PDB entry 8XQX | electron microscopy, 2.80 A resolution | chains D and R of the 22 polymer chains in the assembly

Chain D:
Molecule: Ycf2
Source organism: Chlamydomonas reinhardtii
UniProtKB: A0A218N8A7 (A0A218N8A7_CHLRE); residues 1-2971 here = UniProt positions 1-2971
Amino-acid sequence (2971 residues; numbered 1 to 2971; the number before each row is that of its first residue):
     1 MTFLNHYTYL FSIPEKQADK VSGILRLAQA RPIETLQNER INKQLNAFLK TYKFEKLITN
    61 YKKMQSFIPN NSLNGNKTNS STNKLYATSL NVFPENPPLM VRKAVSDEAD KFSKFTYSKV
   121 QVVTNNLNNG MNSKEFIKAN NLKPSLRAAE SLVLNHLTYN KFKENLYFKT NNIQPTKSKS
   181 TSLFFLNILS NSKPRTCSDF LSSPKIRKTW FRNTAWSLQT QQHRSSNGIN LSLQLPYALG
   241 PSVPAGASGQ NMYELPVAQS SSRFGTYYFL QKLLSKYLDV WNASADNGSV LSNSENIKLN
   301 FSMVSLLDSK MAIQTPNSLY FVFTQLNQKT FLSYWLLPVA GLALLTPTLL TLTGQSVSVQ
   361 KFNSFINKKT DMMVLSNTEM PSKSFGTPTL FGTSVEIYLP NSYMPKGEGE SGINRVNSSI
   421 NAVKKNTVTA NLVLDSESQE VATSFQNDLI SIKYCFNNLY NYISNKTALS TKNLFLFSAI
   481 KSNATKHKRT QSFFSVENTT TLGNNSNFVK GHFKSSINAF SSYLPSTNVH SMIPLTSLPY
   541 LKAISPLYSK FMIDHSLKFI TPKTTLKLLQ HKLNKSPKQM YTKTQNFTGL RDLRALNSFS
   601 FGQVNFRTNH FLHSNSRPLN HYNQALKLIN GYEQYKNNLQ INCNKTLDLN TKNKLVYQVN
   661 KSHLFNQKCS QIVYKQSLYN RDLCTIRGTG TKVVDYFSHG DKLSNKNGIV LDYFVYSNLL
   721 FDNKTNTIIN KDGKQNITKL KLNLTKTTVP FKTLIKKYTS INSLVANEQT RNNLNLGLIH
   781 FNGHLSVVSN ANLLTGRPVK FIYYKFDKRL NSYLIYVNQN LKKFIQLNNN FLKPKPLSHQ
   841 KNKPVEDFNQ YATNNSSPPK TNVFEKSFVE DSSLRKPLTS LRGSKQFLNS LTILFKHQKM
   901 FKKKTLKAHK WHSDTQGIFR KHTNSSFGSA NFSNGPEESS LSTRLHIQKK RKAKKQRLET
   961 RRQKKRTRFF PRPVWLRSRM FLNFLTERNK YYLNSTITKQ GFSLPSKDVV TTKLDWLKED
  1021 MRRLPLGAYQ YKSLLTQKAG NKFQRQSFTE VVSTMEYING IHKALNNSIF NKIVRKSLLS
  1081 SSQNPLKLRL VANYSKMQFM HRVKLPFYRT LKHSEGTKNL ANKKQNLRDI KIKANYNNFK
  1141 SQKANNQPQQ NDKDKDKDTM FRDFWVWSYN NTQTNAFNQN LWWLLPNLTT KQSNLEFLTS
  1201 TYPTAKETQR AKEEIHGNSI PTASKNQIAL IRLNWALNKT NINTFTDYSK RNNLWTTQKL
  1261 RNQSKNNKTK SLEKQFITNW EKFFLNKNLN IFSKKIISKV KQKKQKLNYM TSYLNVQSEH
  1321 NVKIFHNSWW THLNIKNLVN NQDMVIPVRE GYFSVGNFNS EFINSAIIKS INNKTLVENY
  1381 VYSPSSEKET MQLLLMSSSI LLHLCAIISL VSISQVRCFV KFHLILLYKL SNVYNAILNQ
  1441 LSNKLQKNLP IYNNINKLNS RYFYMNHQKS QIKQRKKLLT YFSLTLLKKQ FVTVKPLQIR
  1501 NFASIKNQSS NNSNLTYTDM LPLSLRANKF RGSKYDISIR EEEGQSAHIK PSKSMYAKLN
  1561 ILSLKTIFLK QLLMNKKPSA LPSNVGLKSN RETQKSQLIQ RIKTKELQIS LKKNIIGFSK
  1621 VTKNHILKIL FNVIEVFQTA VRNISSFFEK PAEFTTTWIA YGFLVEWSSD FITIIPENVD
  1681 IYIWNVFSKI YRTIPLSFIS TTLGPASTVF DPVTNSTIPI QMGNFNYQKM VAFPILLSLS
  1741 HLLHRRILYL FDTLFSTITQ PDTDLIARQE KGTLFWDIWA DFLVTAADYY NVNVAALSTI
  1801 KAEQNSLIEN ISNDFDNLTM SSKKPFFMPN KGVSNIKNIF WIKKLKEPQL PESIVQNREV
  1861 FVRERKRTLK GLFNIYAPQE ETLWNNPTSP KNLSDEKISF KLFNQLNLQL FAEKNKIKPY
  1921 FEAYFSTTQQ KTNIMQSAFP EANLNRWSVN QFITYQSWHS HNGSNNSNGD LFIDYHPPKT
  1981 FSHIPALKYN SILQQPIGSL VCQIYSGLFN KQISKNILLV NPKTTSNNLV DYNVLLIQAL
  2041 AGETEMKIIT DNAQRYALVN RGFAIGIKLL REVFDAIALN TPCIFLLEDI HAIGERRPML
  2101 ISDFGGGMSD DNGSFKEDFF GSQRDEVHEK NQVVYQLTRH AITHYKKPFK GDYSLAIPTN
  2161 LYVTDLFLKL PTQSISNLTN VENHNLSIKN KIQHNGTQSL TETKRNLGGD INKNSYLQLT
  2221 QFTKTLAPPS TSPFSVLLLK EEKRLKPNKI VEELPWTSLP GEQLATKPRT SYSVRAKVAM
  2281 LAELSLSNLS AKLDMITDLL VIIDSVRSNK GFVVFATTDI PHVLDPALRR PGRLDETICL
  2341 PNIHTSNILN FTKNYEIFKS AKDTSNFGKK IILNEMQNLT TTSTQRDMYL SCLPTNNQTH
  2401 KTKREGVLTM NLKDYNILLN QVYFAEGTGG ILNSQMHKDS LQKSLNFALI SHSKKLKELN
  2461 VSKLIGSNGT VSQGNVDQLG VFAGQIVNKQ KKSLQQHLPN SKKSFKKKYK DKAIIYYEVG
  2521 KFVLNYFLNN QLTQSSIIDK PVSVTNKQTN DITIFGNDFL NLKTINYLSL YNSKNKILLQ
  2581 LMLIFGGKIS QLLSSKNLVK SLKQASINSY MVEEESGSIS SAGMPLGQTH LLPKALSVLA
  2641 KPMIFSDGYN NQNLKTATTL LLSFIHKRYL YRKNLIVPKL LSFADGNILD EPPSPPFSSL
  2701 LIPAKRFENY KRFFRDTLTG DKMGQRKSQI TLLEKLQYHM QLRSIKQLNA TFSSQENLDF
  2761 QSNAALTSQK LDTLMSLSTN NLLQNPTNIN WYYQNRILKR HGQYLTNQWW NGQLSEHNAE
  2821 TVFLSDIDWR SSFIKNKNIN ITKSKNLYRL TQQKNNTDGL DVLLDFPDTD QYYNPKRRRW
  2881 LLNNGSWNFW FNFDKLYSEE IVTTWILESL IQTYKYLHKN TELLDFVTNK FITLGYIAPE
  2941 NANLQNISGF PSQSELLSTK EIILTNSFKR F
Unresolved in the structure: 1-34, 68-263, 281-317, 357-446, 479-537, 578-612, 639-734, 758-781, 797-807, 829-877, 923-936, 995-1124, 1140-1158, 1187-1218, 1268-1289, 1344-1359, 1376-1384, 1450-1661, 1705-1727, 1792-1802, 1819-1914, 1927-1943, 1962-1970, 2099-2111, 2195-2211, 2222-2230, 2381-2402, 2426-2442, 2463-2501, 2535-2550, 2608-2622, 2755-2762, 2833-2859, 2945-2952
Small-molecule neighbours:
  - diacyl glycerol (DGA), molecule 1: Leu-332, Ser-333, Trp-335, Leu-336, Val-339, Ala-1406, Ser-1409, Leu-1410
  - diacyl glycerol (DGA), molecule 2: Leu-337, Ala-340, Gly-341, Leu-344, Thr-1390, Leu-1393, Leu-1394, Ser-1397, Leu-1401

Chain R:
Molecule: DnaJ
Source organism: Chlamydomonas reinhardtii
UniProtKB: A0A2K3DGW6 (A0A2K3DGW6_CHLRE); residue numbers follow UniProt; this construct covers 1-462
Amino-acid sequence (462 residues; numbered 1 to 462; the number before each row is that of its first residue):
     1 MGQFYSREFD GDPYVDLMRS LPERELVWWA QKVIWLAEGF TFVDHFARTY PRLLQHKCQR
    61 CKGAGVMTCP ACLGDARVSG GARRRAALAG LGGVAEGRSA HDHDHEAGAD GGCRVCGTAC
   121 AWDAESEWME RWGEWESRLA YYDKATGPLM DEWYEDVLNA GNLEEDTPPV EDDPPGPEVT
   181 GRWAEHDRAL HKDKKRMAAL MRRWGHPYDA DANLGYQIVD PTASMGENVW NMAQVYNSLP
   241 PELNPLRTQH LADRGGGNTQ AAVEAARSAF DAQVVMEAAL LQNLEAAAQD LPKPHRLPPT
   301 AGTVACNECG GAAWGYSFFP NTAVMFGLER PFWGDTLARL SKYWNPTQVA DPARTGQLLP
   361 YGEGGLRRLL AAGGGGEDEE GGALEAVVGK APATTGRYRR DLELLLAHPE LRDGALRVPG
   421 GWGPEGGLQT YLRGQQEEQA RMQRRRDLAA EASPLELAPA GK
Unresolved in the structure: 75-110, 371-382, 450-462
Modified residues: Ser-126 (phosphoserine; SEP); Thr-167 (phosphothreonine; TPO)
Metal / ion sites: Zn2+ site 1: Cys-58, Cys-61, Cys-306, Cys-309; Zn2+ site 2: Cys-69, Cys-72, Cys-116
Small-molecule neighbours: diacyl glycerol (DGA): Phe-46, Tyr-50, Leu-53, Met-325, Phe-326

Chain D / chain R interface:
Pairs across the interface (197; chain D residue first):
  Leu-342(D) with Thr-322(R); Met-325(R), hydrophobic
  Thr-346(D) with Thr-322(R); Phe-326(R); Leu-328(R)
  Leu-349(D) with Thr-322(R)
  Leu-350(D) with Ala-323(R), hydrophobic
  Leu-352(D) with Gln-59(R)
  Gln-355(D) with Leu-328(R), hydrogen bond (side chain-backbone); Glu-329(R)
  Asn-782(D) with Pro-70(R); Tyr-343(R), hydrogen bond
  His-784(D) with Arg-60(R); Asn-307(R)
  Ser-786(D) with Asn-307(R)
  Leu-878(D) with Glu-437(R)
  Leu-881(D) with Thr-430(R)
  Arg-882(D) with Pro-419(R); Tyr-431(R); Gly-434(R)
  Gly-883(D) with Tyr-431(R)
  Ser-884(D) with Ala-415(R); Tyr-431(R)
  Lys-885(D) with Glu-410(R), hydrogen bond (side chain-backbone); Asp-413(R), salt bridge; Ala-415(R); Leu-416(R); Tyr-431(R)
  Gln-886(D) with Arg-196(R)
  Phe-887(D) with Ala-415(R)
  Asn-889(D) with Gly-414(R); Arg-417(R)
  Ser-890(D) with Gly-414(R)
  Ile-893(D) with His-186(R)
  His-897(D) with Trp-183(R); His-186(R), hydrogen bond; Asp-187(R), salt bridge
  Gly-917(D) with Arg-412(R), hydrogen bond (backbone-side chain)
  Glu-937(D) with Trp-183(R)
  Leu-941(D) with Trp-183(R), hydrophobic
  Arg-944(D) with Asp-172(R), salt bridge; Trp-183(R); Asp-187(R), salt bridge
  Ile-947(D) with Val-170(R)
  Arg-951(D) with Thr-167(R), hydrogen bond (side chain-backbone)
  Lys-954(D) with Thr-167(R)
  Thr-960(D) with Thr-167(R)
  Arg-961(D) with Glu-165(R), hydrogen bond (side chain-backbone); Asp-166(R), hydrogen bond (side chain-backbone); Thr-167(R)
  Arg-962(D) with Glu-164(R), salt bridge; Glu-165(R), hydrogen bond (side chain-backbone); Asp-166(R), salt bridge
  Arg-968(D) with Glu-152(R), salt bridge
  Phe-969(D) with Asp-166(R)
  Phe-970(D) with Glu-152(R)
  Pro-971(D) with Glu-165(R)
  Val-974(D) with Lys-194(R); Met-197(R), hydrophobic
  Trp-975(D) with Asp-193(R)
  Arg-977(D) with Glu-152(R), salt bridge; Trp-153(R); Asp-156(R), salt bridge; Met-197(R)
  Ser-978(D) with Met-197(R), hydrogen bond
  Met-980(D) with Met-150(R), hydrophobic
  Phe-981(D) with Trp-153(R), hydrophobic; Trp-204(R); Gly-205(R)
  Leu-982(D) with Leu-200(R), hydrophobic
  Phe-984(D) with Ala-140(R); Pro-207(R), hydrophobic; Asn-213(R)
  Leu-985(D) with Trp-204(R), hydrophobic
  Glu-987(D) with Ser-137(R)
  Arg-988(D) with Tyr-141(R); Ala-212(R), hydrogen bond (side chain-backbone); Pro-241(R); Glu-242(R), salt bridge
  Lys-990(D) with Glu-136(R), salt bridge
  Tyr-991(D) with Glu-242(R)
  Leu-993(D) with Glu-425(R)
  Gln-1125(D) with Gln-249(R); His-250(R)
  Leu-1127(D) with Asp-211(R); Leu-246(R); Arg-247(R)
  Arg-1128(D) with Asp-209(R), salt bridge
  Lys-1131(D) with Asn-244(R)
  Ala-1134(D) with Gln-234(R)
  Asn-1135(D) with Trp-230(R); Gln-234(R)
  Tyr-1136(D) with Ile-218(R), hydrophobic; Asn-231(R); Gln-234(R); Val-235(R); Asn-237(R), hydrogen bond
  Asn-1137(D) with Trp-230(R); Asn-231(R), hydrogen bond
  Phe-1139(D) with Gln-217(R); Ile-218(R); Val-219(R), hydrophobic; Asp-220(R); Ala-223(R), hydrophobic; Glu-227(R); Asn-231(R)
  Arg-1162(D) with Trp-230(R)
  Trp-1165(D) with Gly-226(R); Val-229(R), hydrophobic
  Val-1166(D) with Glu-227(R)
  Tyr-1169(D) with Gly-226(R)
  Asn-1170(D) with Ser-224(R), hydrogen bond; Gly-226(R)
  Leu-1185(D) with Ala-233(R), hydrophobic
  Pro-1186(D) with Trp-230(R)
  Ile-1228(D) with Asp-271(R); Val-275(R), hydrophobic
  Ile-1231(D) with Val-274(R), hydrophobic; Val-275(R), hydrophobic
  Arg-1232(D) with Ser-238(R), hydrogen bond; Asp-271(R), salt bridge
  Leu-1233(D) with Val-229(R), hydrophobic; Met-232(R), hydrophobic
  Trp-1235(D) with Leu-139(R), hydrophobic; Tyr-142(R), hydrophobic; Phe-270(R), hydrophobic; Val-274(R), hydrophobic; Glu-277(R)
  Ala-1236(D) with Tyr-142(R), hydrophobic
  Leu-1237(D) with Val-229(R), hydrophobic
  Lys-1239(D) with Leu-139(R); Tyr-142(R)
  Thr-1240(D) with Tyr-142(R); Lys-144(R); Met-232(R)
  Asn-1241(D) with Asp-143(R), hydrogen bond
  Ile-1242(D) with Val-219(R), hydrophobic; Pro-221(R)
  Phe-1245(D) with Pro-221(R), hydrophobic; Thr-222(R)
  Asp-1247(D) with Thr-222(R)
  Phe-1325(D) with Pro-221(R); Met-225(R)
  His-1326(D) with Met-225(R), hydrogen bond (backbone-side chain)
  Trp-1329(D) with Glu-277(R); Leu-281(R), hydrophobic
  Trp-1330(D) with Leu-281(R), hydrophobic; Gln-282(R), hydrogen bond (backbone-side chain); Glu-285(R), hydrogen bond
  Thr-1331(D) with Glu-285(R)
  Leu-1333(D) with Gln-282(R), hydrogen bond (backbone-side chain)
  Ile-1335(D) with Ala-279(R)
  Lys-1336(D) with Pro-294(R); His-295(R)
  Ser-1360(D) with Tyr-316(R)
  Phe-1362(D) with Cys-58(R), hydrophobic; Ala-312(R)
  Ile-1363(D) with His-56(R); Ser-317(R)
  Asn-1364(D) with Ser-317(R), hydrogen bond; Phe-319(R)
  Ile-1367(D) with His-56(R); Ser-317(R); Phe-319(R), hydrophobic
  Ser-1399(D) with Phe-319(R); Pro-320(R)
  Leu-1402(D) with Pro-320(R), hydrophobic
  His-1403(D) with Tyr-50(R), hydrogen bond; Leu-54(R); Phe-318(R), hydrogen bond (side chain-backbone)
  Leu-1410(D) with Phe-46(R), hydrophobic
  Ile-1413(D) with Phe-42(R), hydrophobic
  Gln-1415(D) with Trp-35(R); Glu-38(R), hydrogen bond; Gly-39(R)
  Val-1416(D) with Phe-42(R), hydrophobic; Val-43(R), hydrophobic
  Cys-1418(D) with Leu-36(R)
  Phe-1419(D) with Phe-40(R), hydrophobic
  Phe-1422(D) with Leu-36(R), hydrophobic
  His-1423(D) with Phe-40(R)
  Leu-1664(D) with Phe-4(R), hydrophobic; Phe-9(R), hydrophobic; Trp-28(R), hydrophobic; Trp-29(R), hydrophobic
  Trp-1667(D) with Trp-29(R), hydrophobic; Lys-32(R), hydrogen bond (backbone-side chain)
  Ser-1668(D) with Trp-28(R)
  Thr-1763(D) with Trp-35(R)
  Asp-1764(D) with Trp-28(R), hydrogen bond; Lys-32(R); Trp-35(R)
  Arg-1768(D) with Asp-12(R), salt bridge; Tyr-14(R)
  Phe-1775(D) with Arg-24(R)
  Trp-1776(D) with Pro-13(R); Leu-17(R), hydrophobic
Interface residues without a listed pair, chain D (132 interface residues in all): Val-339, Ala-343, Leu-888, Gln-898, Ser-940, Glu-959, Arg-972, Leu-976, Asn-989, Asn-994, Ile-1130, Phe-1161, Gln-1173, Asn-1175, Val-1339, Ala-1366, Leu-1395, Ile-1400, Ala-1406, Ile-1407, Val-1665, Ala-1767
Interface residues without a listed pair, chain R (146 interface residues in all): Gln-3, Glu-8, Asp-16, Glu-130, Trp-135, Thr-146, Leu-149, Ala-184, Ala-189, Leu-190, His-191, Met-201, Asn-228, Tyr-236, Leu-239, Ala-278, Arg-296, Glu-308, Cys-309, Trp-314, Gly-315, Arg-330, Pro-331

Overview:
132 residues of chain D and 146 residues of chain R are in contact, with 26 hydrogen bonds and 14 salt
bridges. Polar contacts include Lys-885(D)/Asp-413(R), His-897(D)/Asp-187(R) and Arg-944(D)/Asp-172(R). One
diacyl glycerol molecule is bound between chain D and chain R.
Here chain D is Ycf2 and chain R is DnaJ, both from Chlamydomonas reinhardtii. Entry 8XQX (Cryo-EM structure
of the Ycf2-FtsHi motor complex from Chlamydomonas reinhardtii in apo state) was determined by electron
microscopy, deposited together with 8XQW.
